PDB entry 5YW4 | X-ray diffraction, 2.05 A resolution | chain A

# Chain A
Protein: Protein induced by osmotic stress
From: Scheffersomyces stipitis
Notes: EC 1.1.1.195
Reference sequence: A3LWG4 (A3LWG4_PICST); residue numbers follow UniProt; this construct covers 1-334
Amino-acid sequence (334 residues; numbered 1 to 334; the number before each row is that of its first residue):
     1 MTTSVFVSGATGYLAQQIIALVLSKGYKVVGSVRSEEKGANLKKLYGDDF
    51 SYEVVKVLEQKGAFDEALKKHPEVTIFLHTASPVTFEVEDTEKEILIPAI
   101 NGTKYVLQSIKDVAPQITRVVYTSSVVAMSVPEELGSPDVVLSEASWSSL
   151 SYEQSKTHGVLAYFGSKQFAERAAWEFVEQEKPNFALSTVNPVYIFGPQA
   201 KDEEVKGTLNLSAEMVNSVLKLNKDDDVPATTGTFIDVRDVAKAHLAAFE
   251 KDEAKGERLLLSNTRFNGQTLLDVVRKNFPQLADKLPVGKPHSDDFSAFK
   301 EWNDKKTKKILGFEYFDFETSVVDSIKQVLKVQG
Not modelled in the structure: 332-334
Small-molecule neighbours: NADP (NAP; NADP nicotinamide-adenine-dinucleotide phosphate): Gly9, Thr11, Gly12, Tyr13, Leu14, Arg34, Lys38, Leu58, Thr80, Ala81, Ser82, Pro83, Val84, Glu94, Pro98, Thr123, Ser124, Ser125, Tyr163, Lys167, Pro192, Val193, Ile195, Asn210, Ser212

# In short
Chain A binds NADP.
Chain A is Protein induced by osmotic stress (Scheffersomyces stipitis); the structure, Structure-Guided
Engineering of Reductase: Efficient Attenuating Substrate Inhibition in Asymmetric Catalysis, was determined
by X-ray diffraction together with 5YWL and 5YWN from the same study.
